PDB entry 5T6Y | X-ray diffraction, 1.76 A resolution | chains A and C of the 3 polymer chains in the assembly

== Chain A ==
Protein: HLA class I histocompatibility antigen, B-57 alpha chain
Source organism: Homo sapiens
UniProtKB: P18465 (1B57_HUMAN); residues 1-276 here correspond to UniProt positions 25-300 (UniProt number = residue number + 24)
Chain sequence (276 residues; row label = number of the first residue in the row):
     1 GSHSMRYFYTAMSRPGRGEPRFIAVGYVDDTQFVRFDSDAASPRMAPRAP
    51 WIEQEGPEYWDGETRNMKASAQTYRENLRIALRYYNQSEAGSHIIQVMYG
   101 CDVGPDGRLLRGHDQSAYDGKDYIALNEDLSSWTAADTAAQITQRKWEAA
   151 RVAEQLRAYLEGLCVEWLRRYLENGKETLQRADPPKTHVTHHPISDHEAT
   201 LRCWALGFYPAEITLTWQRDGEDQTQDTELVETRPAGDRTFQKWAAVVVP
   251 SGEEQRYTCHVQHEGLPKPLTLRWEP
Disulfide bonds: Cys101-Cys164, Cys203-Cys259

== Chain C ==
Protein: Decapeptide: THR-SER-THR-PHE-GLU-ASP-VAL-LYS-ILE-LEU-ALA-PHE
Chain sequence (12 residues; each row starts with the number of its first residue):
     1 TSTFEDVKILAF

== Chain A / chain C interface ==
Pairs across the interface (42; chain A residue first):
  Tyr7(A) - Ser2(C)  hydrogen bond
  Tyr7(A) - Thr3(C)
  Met45(A) - Thr3(C)
  Glu63(A) - Thr1(C)
  Glu63(A) - Ser2(C)  hydrogen bond (side chain-backbone)
  Glu63(A) - Thr3(C)  hydrogen bond
  Asn66(A) - Thr1(C)  hydrogen bond
  Asn66(A) - Thr3(C)  hydrogen bond
  Asn66(A) - Glu5(C)
  Met67(A) - Thr3(C)
  Ala69(A) - Val7(C)
  Ser70(A) - Val7(C)
  Thr73(A) - Val7(C)
  Thr73(A) - Lys8(C)
  Thr73(A) - Leu10(C)
  Tyr74(A) - Val7(C)  hydrophobic
  Tyr74(A) - Leu10(C)
  Asn77(A) - Leu10(C)  hydrogen bond (side chain-backbone)
  Asn77(A) - Ala11(C)
  Asn77(A) - Phe12(C)  hydrogen bond (side chain-backbone)
  Ile80(A) - Phe12(C)
  Tyr84(A) - Phe12(C)  hydrogen bond (side chain-backbone)
  Ile95(A) - Phe12(C)  hydrophobic
  Tyr99(A) - Thr3(C)
  Tyr99(A) - Phe4(C)  hydrogen bond (side chain-backbone)
  Tyr123(A) - Phe12(C)  hydrophobic
  Thr143(A) - Phe12(C)  hydrogen bond (side chain-backbone)
  Lys146(A) - Phe12(C)  hydrogen bond (side chain-backbone)
  Trp147(A) - Ile9(C)
  Trp147(A) - Leu10(C)
  Trp147(A) - Ala11(C)  hydrogen bond (side chain-backbone)
  Val152(A) - Ile9(C)
  Val152(A) - Leu10(C)  hydrophobic
  Gln155(A) - Asp6(C)  hydrogen bond
  Gln155(A) - Ile9(C)
  Tyr159(A) - Ser2(C)  hydrogen bond (side chain-backbone)
  Tyr159(A) - Thr3(C)
  Tyr159(A) - Phe4(C)  hydrophobic
  Leu163(A) - Thr1(C)
  Trp167(A) - Thr1(C)  hydrogen bond (side chain-backbone)
  Trp167(A) - Ser2(C)
  Tyr171(A) - Ser2(C)  hydrogen bond
Other interface residues (no listed pair), chain A (29 interface residues in all): Met5, Tyr9, Tyr59, Gly62, Leu156
From the paper, about this interface:
  - specific contacts: Tyr7(A)-Ser2(C) (hydrogen bond), Tyr59(A)-Ser2(C), Glu63(A)-Ser2(C) (hydrogen bond), Asn66(A)-Thr1(C) (water-mediated contact), Trp167(A)-Thr1(C) (water-mediated contact), Tyr171(A)-Ser2(C) (hydrogen bond)
  - interface residues, chain A: Tyr7(A), Tyr59(A), Glu63(A), Asn66(A), Trp167(A), Tyr171(A)

== Summary ==
29 residues of chain A and 12 residues of chain C are in contact, with 16 hydrogen bonds. Among the polar
pairs are Tyr7(A)-Ser2(C), Glu63(A)-Ser2(C) and Glu63(A)-Thr3(C). The paper describes hydrogen bonds between
Tyr7(A) and Ser2(C), Glu63(A) and Ser2(C) and Tyr171(A) and Ser2(C); a contact between Tyr59(A) and Ser2(C);
water-mediated contacts between Asn66(A) and Thr1(C) and Trp167(A) and Thr1(C). The paper reports interface
residues Tyr7(A), Tyr59(A) and Glu63(A) among others.
Chain A is HLA class I histocompatibility antigen, B-57 alpha chain (Homo sapiens) and chain C is Decapeptide:
THR-SER-THR-PHE-GLU-ASP-VAL-LYS-ILE-LEU-ALA-PHE; the structure, HLA-B*57:01 presenting TSTFEDVKILAF, was
determined by X-ray diffraction (same publication as 5T6W, 5T6X, 5T6Z and 5T70).
